Entry 7KB5 (electron microscopy, 3.80 A resolution); this record covers chains B and D of the 6 polymer chains in the assembly.

== Chain B ==
Name: Protein transport protein SBH1
Organism: Saccharomyces cerevisiae BY4741
UniProt: P52870 (SC6B1_YEAST); numbering as in UniProt (aligned over 1-82)
Chain sequence (82 residues; each row starts with the number of its first residue):
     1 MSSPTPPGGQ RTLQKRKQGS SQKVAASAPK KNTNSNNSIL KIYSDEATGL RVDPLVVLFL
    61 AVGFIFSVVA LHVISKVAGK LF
Not modelled in the structure: 1-50

== Chain D ==
Name: Protein translocation protein SEC63
Organism: Saccharomyces cerevisiae BY4741
UniProt: P14906 (SEC63_YEAST); residue numbers follow UniProt; this construct covers 2-440, 449-663
Chain sequence (676 residues; row label = number of the first residue in the row; note: 8 numbers in that range are skipped by the numbering (no residue carries them; nothing is unmodelled there); numbers below 1 keep their minus sign (Gly-13 is residue -13)):
   -13 GGSGGSGGSG GSGGSPTNYE YDEASETWPS FILTGLLMVV GPMTLLQIYQ IFFGANAEDG
    47 NSGKSKEFNE EVFKNLNEEY TSDEIKQFRR KFDKNSNKKS KIWSRRNIII IVGWILVAIL
   107 LQRINSNDAI KDAATKLFDP YEILGISTSA SDRDIKSAYR KLSVKFHPDK LAKGLTPDEK
   167 SVMEETYVQI TKAYESLTDE LVRQNYLKYG HPDGPQSTSH GIASGSGGSG GSASPLLVVC
   227 YVALLGLILP YFVSRWWART QSYTKKGIHN VTASNFVSNL VNYKPSEIVT TDLILHWLSF
   287 AHEFKQFFPD LQPTDFEKLL QDHINRRDSG KLNNAKFRIV AKCHSLLHGL LDIACGFRNL
   347 DIALGAINTF KCIVQAVPLT PNCQILQLPN VDKEHFITKT GDIHTLGKLF TLEDAKIGEV
   407 LGIKDQAKLN ETLRVASHIP NLKIIKADFL VPGR
   449 PYISLKVLVR SAKQPLIPTS LIPEENLTEP QDSESQRDPF AMMSKQPLVP YSFAPFFPTK
   509 RRGSWCCLVS SQKDGKILQT PIIIEKLSYK NLNDDKDFFD KRIKMDLTKH EKFDINDWEI
   569 GTIKIPLGQP APETVGDFFF RVIVKSTDYF TTDLDITMNM KVRDSPAVEQ VEVYSEEDDE
   629 YSTDDDETES DDESDASDYT DIDTDTEAED DESPEGENLY FQ
Not modelled in the structure: -13 to 53, 79-219, 613-670
Differences from the reference sequence: expression tag (-13 to 1, 664-670); engineered mutation Ser210 (Leu in P14906), Gly211 (Pro in P14906), Ser212 (Arg in P14906), Gly213 (Phe in P14906), Gly214 (Leu in P14906), Ser215 (Val in P14906), Gly216 (Asp in P14906), Arg440 (Glu in P14906), Ser481 (Phe in P14906)
Curated features (UniProtKB/Swiss-Prot):
  - modified residue: Ser512 (Phosphoserine)
  - mutagenesis: Ala179 (A179T: Temperature-sensitive), Pro426 (P426L: Temperature-sensitive), Ile431 (I431N: Temperature-sensitive), Pro503 (P503A: Temperature-sensitive), Gly511 (G511R: Temperature-sensitive), Thr652 (T652A: Abolishes interaction with SEC62; defect in protein translocation), Thr654 (T654A: Abolishes interaction with SEC62; defect in protein translocation)

== How chain B and chain D interact ==
Residue-residue contacts (5; chain B residue first):
  Leu55(B) - Ser240(D)
  Leu55(B) - Trp243(D)
  Phe59(B) - Pro236(D)  hydrophobic
  Val62(B) - Leu231(D)
  Phe66(B) - Val228(D)  hydrophobic
Also at the interface, not in a pair above, chain B (6 interface residues in all): Leu58, Ile65
Also at the interface, not in a pair above, chain D (7 interface residues in all): Tyr227, Val239

== Overview ==
The interface between chain B and chain D involves 6 residues on one side and 7 on the other. UniProt lists 7
mutagenesis sites on chain D.
Chain B is Protein transport protein SBH1 and chain D is Protein translocation protein SEC63, both from
Saccharomyces cerevisiae BY4741; the structure, Cryo-EM structure of the Sec complex from yeast, Sec63 FN3 and
residues 210-216 mutated, was determined by electron microscopy (same publication as 7KAH, 7KAI, 7KAJ, 7KAK,
7KAL, 7KAM and 8 further entries).
